Entry 7UVK (electron microscopy, 3.28 A resolution); this record covers chain A.

== Chain A ==
Molecule: IgA1 Protease
Organism: Gemella haemolysans
UniProtKB: C5NYF3 (C5NYF3_9BACL); residues 24-2201 here correspond to UniProt positions 1-2178 (UniProt number = residue number - 23)
Sequence (2201 residues; numbered 1 to 2201; the number before each row is that of its first residue):
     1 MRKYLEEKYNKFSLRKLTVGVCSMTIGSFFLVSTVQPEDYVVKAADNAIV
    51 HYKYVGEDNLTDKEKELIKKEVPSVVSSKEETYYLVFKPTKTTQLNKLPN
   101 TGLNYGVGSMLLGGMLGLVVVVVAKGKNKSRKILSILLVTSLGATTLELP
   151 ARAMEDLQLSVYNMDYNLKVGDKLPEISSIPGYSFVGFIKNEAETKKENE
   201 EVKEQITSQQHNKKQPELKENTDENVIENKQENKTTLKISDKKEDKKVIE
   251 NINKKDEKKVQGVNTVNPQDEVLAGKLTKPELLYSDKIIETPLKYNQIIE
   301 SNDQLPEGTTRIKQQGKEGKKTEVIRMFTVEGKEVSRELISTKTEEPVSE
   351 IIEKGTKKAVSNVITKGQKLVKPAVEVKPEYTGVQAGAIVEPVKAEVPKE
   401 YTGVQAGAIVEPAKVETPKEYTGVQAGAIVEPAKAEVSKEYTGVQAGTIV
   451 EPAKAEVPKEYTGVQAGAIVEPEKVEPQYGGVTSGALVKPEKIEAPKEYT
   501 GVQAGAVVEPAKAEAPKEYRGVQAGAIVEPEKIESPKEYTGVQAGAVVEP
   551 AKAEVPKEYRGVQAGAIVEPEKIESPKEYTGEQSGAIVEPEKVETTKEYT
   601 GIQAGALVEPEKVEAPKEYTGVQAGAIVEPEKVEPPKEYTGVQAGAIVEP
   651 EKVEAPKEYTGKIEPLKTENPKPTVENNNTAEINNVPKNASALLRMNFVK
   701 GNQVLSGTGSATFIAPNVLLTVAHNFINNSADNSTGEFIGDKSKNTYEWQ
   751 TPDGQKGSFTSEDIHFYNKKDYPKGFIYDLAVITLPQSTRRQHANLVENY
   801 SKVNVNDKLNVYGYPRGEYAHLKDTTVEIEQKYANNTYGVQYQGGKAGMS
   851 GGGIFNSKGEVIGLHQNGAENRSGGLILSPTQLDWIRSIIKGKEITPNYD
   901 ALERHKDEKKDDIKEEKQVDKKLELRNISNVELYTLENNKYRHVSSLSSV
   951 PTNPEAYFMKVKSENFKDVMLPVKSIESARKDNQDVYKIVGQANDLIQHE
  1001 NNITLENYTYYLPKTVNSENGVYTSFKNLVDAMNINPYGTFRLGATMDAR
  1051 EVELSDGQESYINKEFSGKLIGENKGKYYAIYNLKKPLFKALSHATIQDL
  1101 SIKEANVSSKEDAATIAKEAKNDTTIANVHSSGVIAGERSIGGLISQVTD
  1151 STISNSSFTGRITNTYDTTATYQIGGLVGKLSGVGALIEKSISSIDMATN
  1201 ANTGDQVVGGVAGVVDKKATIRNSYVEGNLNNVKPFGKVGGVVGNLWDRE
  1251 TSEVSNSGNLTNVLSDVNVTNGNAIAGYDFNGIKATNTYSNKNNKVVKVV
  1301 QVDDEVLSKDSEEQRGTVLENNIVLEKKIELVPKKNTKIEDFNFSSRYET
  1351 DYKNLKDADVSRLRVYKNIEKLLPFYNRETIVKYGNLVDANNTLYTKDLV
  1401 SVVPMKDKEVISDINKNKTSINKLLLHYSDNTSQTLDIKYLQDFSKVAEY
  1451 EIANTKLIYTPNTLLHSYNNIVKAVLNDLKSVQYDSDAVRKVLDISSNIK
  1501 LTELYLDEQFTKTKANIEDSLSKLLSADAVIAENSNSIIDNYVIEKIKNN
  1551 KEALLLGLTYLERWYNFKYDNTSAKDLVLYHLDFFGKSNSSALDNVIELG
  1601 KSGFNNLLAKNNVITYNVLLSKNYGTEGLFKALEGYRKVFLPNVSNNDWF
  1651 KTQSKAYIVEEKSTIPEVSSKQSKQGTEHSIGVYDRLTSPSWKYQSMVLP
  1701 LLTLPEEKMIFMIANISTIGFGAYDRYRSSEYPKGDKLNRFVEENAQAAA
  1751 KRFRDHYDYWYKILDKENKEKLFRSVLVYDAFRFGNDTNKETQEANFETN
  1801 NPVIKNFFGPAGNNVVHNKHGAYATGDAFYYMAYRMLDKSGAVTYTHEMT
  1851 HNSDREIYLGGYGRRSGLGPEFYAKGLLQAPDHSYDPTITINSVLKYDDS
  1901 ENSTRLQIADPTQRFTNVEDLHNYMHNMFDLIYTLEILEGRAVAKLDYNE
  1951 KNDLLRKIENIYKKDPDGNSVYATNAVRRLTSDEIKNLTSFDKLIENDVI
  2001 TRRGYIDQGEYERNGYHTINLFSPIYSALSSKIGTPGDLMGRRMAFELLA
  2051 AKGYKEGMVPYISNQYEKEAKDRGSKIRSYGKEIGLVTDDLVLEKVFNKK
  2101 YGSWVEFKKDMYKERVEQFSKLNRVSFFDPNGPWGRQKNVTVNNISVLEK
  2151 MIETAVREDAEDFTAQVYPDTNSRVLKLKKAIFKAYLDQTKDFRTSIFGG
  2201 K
Not modelled in the structure: 1-906
Differences from the reference sequence: initiating methionine (1); expression tag (2-23)
From the paper describing this entry:
  - catalytic residues: Glu1848 (citing earlier work)
  - mutagenesis - E1848A: abolished catalytic activity on IgA1
  - catalytic residues: His1847 to His1851, Glu1871

== Summary ==
From the paper: catalytic residues Glu1848, His1847 and Glu1871; E1848A abolishes catalytic activity on IgA1.
Chain A is IgA1 Protease (Gemella haemolysans); the structure, G. haemolysans IgA1 protease, was determined by
electron microscopy (same publication as 7UVL).
